Entry 6JNK (X-ray diffraction, 2.20 A resolution); this record covers chains A and B.

[Chain A (and B)]
Protein: L-arabinose 1-dehydrogenase (NAD(P)(+))
Source organism: Azospirillum brasilense
Notes: EC 1.1.1.376, 1.1.1.120, 1.1.1.48; chain B of this document is another copy of the same molecule, construct and numbering; everything in this record applies to it too
UniProt: Q53TZ2 (ARAA_AZOBR); residues 2-309 here = UniProt positions 2-309
Sequence (310 residues; numbered 0 to 309; the number before each row is that of its first residue; numbering starts at 0):
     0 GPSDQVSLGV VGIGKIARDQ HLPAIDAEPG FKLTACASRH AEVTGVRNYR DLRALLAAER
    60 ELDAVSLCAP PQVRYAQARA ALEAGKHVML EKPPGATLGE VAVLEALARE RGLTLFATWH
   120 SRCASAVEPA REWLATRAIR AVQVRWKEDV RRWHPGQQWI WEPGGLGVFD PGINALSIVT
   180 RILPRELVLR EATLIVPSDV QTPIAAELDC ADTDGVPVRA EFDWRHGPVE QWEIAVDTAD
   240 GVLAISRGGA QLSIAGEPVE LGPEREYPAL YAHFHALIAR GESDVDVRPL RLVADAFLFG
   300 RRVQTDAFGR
Disordered / not traced: 0-3
Sequence notes: expression tag (0-1)
Small-molecule neighbours: NADP (NAP; NADP nicotinamide-adenine-dinucleotide phosphate): Gly11, Ile12, Gly13, Lys14, Ile15, Ser37, Arg38, His39, Ala40, Cys67, Ala68, Pro69, Pro70, Val72, Arg73, Gln76, Glu90, Lys91, Pro92, His119, His153, Gln156, Trp158, Asp169, Tyr266
Curated features (UniProtKB/Swiss-Prot):
  - active site: Lys91 (Proton donor)
  - binding site (NADP(+)): Ile15, Ser37, Arg38, Asp169
  - mutagenesis: Asp169 (D169A: Loss of activity), Asn173 (N173A: Decrease by 4 orders of magnitude in catalytic efficiency)

[Chain A / chain B interface]
Pairs across the interface (44; chain A residue first):
  Tyr74(A) - Val187(B)
  Arg78(A) - Thr212(B)  hydrogen bond (side chain-backbone)
  Ala95(A) - Leu297(B)
  Ala95(A) - Phe298(B)
  Thr96(A) - Asp294(B)
  Thr96(A) - Phe298(B)
  Leu97(A) - Leu97(B)  hydrophobic
  Leu97(A) - Asp294(B)  hydrogen bond (backbone-side chain)
  Gly98(A) - Arg290(B)
  Gly98(A) - Asp294(B)  hydrogen bond (backbone-side chain)
  Glu99(A) - Val187(B)
  Ala101(A) - Arg290(B)
  Val102(A) - Val187(B)  hydrophobic
  Val102(A) - Thr212(B)
  Glu161(A) - Arg300(B)  salt bridge
  Pro162(A) - Phe298(B)
  Pro162(A) - Arg300(B)
  Gly163(A) - Phe298(B)
  Val187(A) - Tyr74(B)
  Val187(A) - Glu99(B)
  Val187(A) - Val102(B)  hydrophobic
  Gln200(A) - Arg300(B)
  Gln200(A) - Arg301(B)  hydrogen bond (side chain-backbone)
  Thr212(A) - Arg78(B)  hydrogen bond (backbone-side chain)
  Thr212(A) - Val102(B)
  Arg290(A) - Gly98(B)
  Arg290(A) - Ala101(B)
  Asp294(A) - Thr96(B)
  Asp294(A) - Leu97(B)  hydrogen bond (side chain-backbone)
  Asp294(A) - Gly98(B)  hydrogen bond (side chain-backbone)
  Phe296(A) - Phe296(B)
  Phe296(A) - Leu297(B)  hydrophobic
  Leu297(A) - Ala95(B)
  Leu297(A) - Leu289(B)  hydrophobic
  Leu297(A) - Phe296(B)  hydrophobic
  Phe298(A) - Ala95(B)
  Phe298(A) - Thr96(B)
  Phe298(A) - Pro162(B)
  Phe298(A) - Gly163(B)
  Arg300(A) - Pro162(B)
  Arg300(A) - Gln200(B)
  Arg301(A) - Gln200(B)  hydrogen bond (backbone-side chain)
  Arg301(A) - Phe296(B)
  Arg301(A) - Arg301(B)
Interface residues without a listed pair, chain A (30 interface residues in all): Gln71, Leu165, Glu185, Leu188, Val292, Ala293, Gly299, Gln303
Interface residues without a listed pair, chain B (31 interface residues in all): Gln71, Glu161, Leu165, Glu185, Leu188, Val292, Ala293, Gly299, Gln303

[Overview]
The interface between chain A and chain B involves 30 residues on one side and 31 on the other; the contacts
include 8 hydrogen bonds and 1 salt bridge. Polar contacts include Glu161(A)-Arg300(B), Arg78(A)-Thr212(B) and
Leu97(A)-Asp294(B). Chain A binds NADP.
Both chains are L-arabinose 1-dehydrogenase (NAD(P)(+)) (Azospirillum brasilense). Entry 6JNK (Crystal
structure of Azospirillum brasilense L-arabinose 1-dehydrogenase (NADP-bound form)) was determined by X-ray
diffraction (same publication as 6JNJ).
